1SCJ - chains A and B; structure by X-ray diffraction, 2.00 A resolution.

[Chain A]
Molecule: Subtilisin E
Organism: Bacillus subtilis
Notes: EC 3.4.21.62
UniProt: P04189 (SUBT_BACSU); residues 1-275 here correspond to UniProt positions 107-381 (UniProt number = residue number + 106)
Chain sequence (275 residues; row label = number of the first residue in the row):
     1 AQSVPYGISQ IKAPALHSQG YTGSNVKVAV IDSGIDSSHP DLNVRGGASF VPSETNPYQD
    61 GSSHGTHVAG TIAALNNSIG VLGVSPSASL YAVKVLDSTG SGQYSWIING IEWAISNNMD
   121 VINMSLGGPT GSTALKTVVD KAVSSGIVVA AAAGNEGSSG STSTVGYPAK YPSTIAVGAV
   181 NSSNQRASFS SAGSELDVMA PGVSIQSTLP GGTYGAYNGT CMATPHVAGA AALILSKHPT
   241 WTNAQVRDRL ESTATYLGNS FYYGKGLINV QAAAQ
Construct notes: engineered mutation C221 (Ser327 in P04189)
Ion coordination: Ca2+ site 1: Q2, D41, L75, N77, I79, V81; Ca2+ site 2: A169, Y171, T174, D197
Swiss-Prot annotation at these positions:
  - active site (Charge relay system): D32, H64
  - binding site (Ca(2+)): Q2, D41, L75, N77, I79, V81, A169, Y171, T174, D197

[Chain B]
Molecule: Subtilisin E
Organism: Bacillus subtilis
Notes: EC 3.4.21.62; engineered mutation(s): S221C
UniProt: P04189 (SUBT_BACSU); residues 307-377 here correspond to UniProt positions 36-106 (UniProt number = residue number - 271)
Chain sequence (71 residues; row label = number of the first residue in the row):
   307 EKKYIVGFKQ TMSAMSSAKK KDVISQKGGK VEKQFKYVNA AAATLDEKAV KELKKDPSVA
   367 YVEEDHIAHE Y
Construct notes: conflict Q332 (Glu61 in P04189), E338 (Gln67 in P04189)

[How chain A and chain B interact]
Residue-residue contacts - 57 pairs, chain A then chain B:
  S62(A) - E376(B)
  H64(A) - E376(B)
  H64(A) - Y377(B)  hydrogen bond (side chain-backbone)
  T99(A) - E376(B)
  G100(A) - H375(B)
  G100(A) - E376(B)  hydrogen bond (backbone-backbone)
  S101(A) - A374(B)
  S101(A) - H375(B)  hydrogen bond
  G102(A) - H372(B)
  G102(A) - I373(B)
  G102(A) - A374(B)  hydrogen bond (backbone-backbone)
  Q103(A) - K309(B)  hydrogen bond
  Q103(A) - D371(B)  hydrogen bond
  Q103(A) - H372(B)
  Y104(A) - D371(B)  hydrogen bond (backbone-side chain)
  Y104(A) - H372(B)  hydrogen bond (backbone-backbone)
  Y104(A) - A374(B)  hydrophobic
  S105(A) - F341(B)
  S105(A) - A348(B)
  S105(A) - D371(B)  hydrogen bond
  I107(A) - A374(B)  hydrophobic
  I108(A) - I311(B)  hydrophobic
  I108(A) - F341(B)  hydrophobic
  N109(A) - K339(B)
  N109(A) - F341(B)
  E112(A) - F341(B)
  E112(A) - K342(B)  hydrogen bond (side chain-backbone)
  E112(A) - Y343(B)  hydrogen bond (side chain-backbone)
  E112(A) - V344(B)  hydrogen bond (side chain-backbone)
  I115(A) - Y343(B)
  S116(A) - K342(B)  hydrogen bond
  S116(A) - Y343(B)  hydrogen bond
  S125(A) - E376(B)
  S125(A) - Y377(B)  hydrogen bond (backbone-backbone)
  L126(A) - H375(B)
  L126(A) - Y377(B)
  G127(A) - A374(B)
  G127(A) - H375(B)  hydrogen bond (backbone-backbone)
  G127(A) - Y377(B)
  G128(A) - Y377(B)
  T130(A) - H372(B)
  G131(A) - H372(B)  hydrogen bond (backbone-side chain)
  S132(A) - E369(B)  hydrogen bond
  T133(A) - Y367(B)
  T133(A) - E369(B)  hydrogen bond (backbone-side chain)
  A134(A) - I311(B)  hydrophobic
  A134(A) - V344(B)
  A134(A) - Y367(B)  hydrogen bond (backbone-side chain)
  A134(A) - E369(B)  hydrogen bond (backbone-side chain)
  V138(A) - V344(B)  hydrophobic
  A152(A) - Y377(B)
  A153(A) - Y377(B)
  G154(A) - Y377(B)
  N155(A) - Y377(B)
  G166(A) - Y377(B)
  T220(A) - Y377(B)
  C221(A) - Y377(B)  hydrogen bond (side chain-backbone)
Other interface residues (no listed pair), chain A (38 interface residues in all): L96, P129, T137, K141, Y167, G219
Other interface residues (no listed pair), chain B (18 interface residues in all): A346

[In short]
Chain A and chain B form an interface of 38 and 18 residues respectively, with 22 hydrogen bonds. Polar
contacts include H64(A)-Y377(B), S101(A)-H375(B) and Q103(A)-K309(B). UniProt lists active-site residues
D32(A) and H64(A) and 10 Ca2+-binding residues on chain A.
Chain A is Subtilisin E and chain B is Subtilisin E, both from Bacillus subtilis; the structure, Crystal
structure of subtilisin-propeptide complex, was determined by X-ray diffraction.
